PDB entry 6OQW | electron microscopy, 3.10 A resolution | chains H and G of the 22 polymer chains in the assembly

[Chain H]
Protein: ATP synthase epsilon chain
Organism: Escherichia coli O145:NM
UniProt: A0A4V1DSB5 (A0A4V1DSB5_ECOLX); residues 0-138 here correspond to UniProt positions 1-139 (UniProt number = residue number + 1)
Chain sequence (139 residues; numbered 0 to 138; the number before each row is that of its first residue; numbering starts at 0):
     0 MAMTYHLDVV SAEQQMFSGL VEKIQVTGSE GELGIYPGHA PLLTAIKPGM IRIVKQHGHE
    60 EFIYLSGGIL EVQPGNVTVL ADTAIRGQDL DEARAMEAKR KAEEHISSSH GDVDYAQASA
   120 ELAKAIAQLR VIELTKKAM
Not modelled in the structure: 0-2

[Chain G]
Protein: ATP synthase gamma chain
Organism: Escherichia coli chi7122
UniProt: J7RYJ3 (J7RYJ3_ECOLX); residues 0-286 here correspond to UniProt positions 1-287 (UniProt number = residue number + 1)
Chain sequence (287 residues; row label = number of the first residue in the row; numbering starts at 0):
     0 MAGAKDIRSK IASVQNTQKI TKAMEMVAAS KMRKSQDRMA ASRPYAETMR KVIGHLAHGN
    60 LEYKHPYLED RDVKRVGYLV VSTDRGLAGG LNINLFKKLL AEMKTWTDKG VQADLAMIGS
   120 KGVSFFNSVG GNVVAQVTGM GDNPSLSELI GPVKVMLQAY DEGRLDKLYI VSNKFINTMS
   180 QVPTISQLLP LPASDDDDLK HKSWDYLYEP DPKALLDTLL RRYVESQVYQ GVVENLASEQ
   240 AARMVAMKAA TDNGGSLIKE LQLVYNKARQ ASITQELTEI VSGAAAV
Not modelled in the structure: 0, 285-286
Construct notes: conflict A87 (Cys88 in J7RYJ3), A112 (Cys113 in J7RYJ3)

[How chain H and chain G interact]
Residue-residue contacts (86; chain H residue first):
  V9(H) - Y44(G)
  S10(H) - Y44(G)
  A11(H) - S41(G)
  A11(H) - Y44(G)
  A11(H) - L145(G)  hydrophobic
  A11(H) - Y228(G)
  E12(H) - A40(G)
  E12(H) - S144(G)
  E12(H) - L145(G)  hydrogen bond (side chain-backbone)
  E12(H) - Y228(G)
  Q13(H) - A40(G)
  S28(H) - P209(G)
  E29(H) - P209(G)
  P40(H) - W203(G)  hydrophobic
  P40(H) - D204(G)
  P40(H) - Y205(G)
  P40(H) - L206(G)  hydrogen bond (backbone-backbone)
  L41(H) - Y205(G)
  L41(H) - L206(G)
  L41(H) - E208(G)
  L42(H) - V51(G)  hydrophobic
  L42(H) - L55(G)  hydrophobic
  L42(H) - L206(G)
  L42(H) - Y207(G)
  L42(H) - E208(G)  hydrogen bond (backbone-backbone)
  L42(H) - L214(G)  hydrophobic
  T43(H) - E208(G)  hydrogen bond (side chain-backbone)
  A44(H) - L214(G)
  I68(H) - T217(G)
  I68(H) - L218(G)  hydrophobic
  E70(H) - V51(G)
  E70(H) - Y205(G)  hydrogen bond
  V71(H) - Y205(G)
  Q72(H) - W203(G)
  Q72(H) - Y205(G)  hydrogen bond
  L79(H) - Y44(G)  hydrophobic
  L79(H) - T47(G)
  L79(H) - M48(G)  hydrophobic
  A80(H) - Y44(G)
  D81(H) - R221(G)  salt bridge
  A83(H) - S146(G)
  R85(H) - I149(G)
  R85(H) - R221(G)
  R85(H) - E224(G)  salt bridge
  D90(H) - I149(G)
  E91(H) - K153(G)  salt bridge
  E91(H) - Q157(G)  hydrogen bond
  R93(H) - S146(G)
  R93(H) - I149(G)
  A94(H) - G150(G)
  A94(H) - K153(G)
  A94(H) - V154(G)  hydrophobic
  A97(H) - A134(G)
  A97(H) - Q135(G)  hydrogen bond (backbone-backbone)
  A97(H) - P151(G)
  K98(H) - V133(G)
  K100(H) - Q135(G)  hydrogen bond (backbone-side chain)
  A101(H) - V133(G)
  A101(H) - A134(G)  hydrophobic
  A101(H) - Q135(G)
  H104(H) - N126(G)
  I105(H) - Q135(G)  hydrogen bond (backbone-side chain)
  S106(H) - T137(G)
  S107(H) - T137(G)  hydrogen bond (backbone-side chain)
  H109(H) - D83(G)
  H109(H) - R84(G)
  D111(H) - K30(G)  salt bridge
  D111(H) - R84(G)  salt bridge
  Y114(H) - R84(G)
  Y114(H) - G85(G)  hydrogen bond (side chain-backbone)
  Y114(H) - L86(G)  hydrophobic
  A117(H) - I19(G)
  A117(H) - M23(G)  hydrophobic
  E120(H) - I19(G)
  L121(H) - T20(G)
  A124(H) - S12(G)  hydrogen bond (backbone-side chain)
  A124(H) - N15(G)
  A124(H) - T16(G)
  L128(H) - S12(G)
  R129(H) - K9(G)
  V130(H) - L256(G)  hydrophobic
  V130(H) - L260(G)  hydrophobic
  L133(H) - K9(G)
  T134(H) - E259(G)  hydrogen bond
  K136(H) - L256(G)
  K136(H) - E259(G)  salt bridge
Other interface residues (no listed pair), chain H (51 interface residues in all): L32, A39, T82, S108, I125
Other interface residues (no listed pair), chain G (62 interface residues in all): A1, I6, V13, P43, S119, V122, V136, G138, G140, D141, P143, R242, V263

[In short]
Chain H and chain G form an interface of 51 and 62 residues respectively, with 14 hydrogen bonds and 6 salt
bridges. Polar contacts include D81(H)-R221(G), R85(H)-E224(G) and E91(H)-K153(G).
Here chain H is ATP synthase epsilon chain (Escherichia coli O145:NM) and chain G is ATP synthase gamma chain
(Escherichia coli chi7122). Entry 6OQW (E. coli ATP synthase State 3a) was determined by electron microscopy
(same publication as 6OQR, 6OQS, 6OQT, 6OQU, 6OQV, 6PQV and 3 further entries).
